3ALS - chains C and D of the 4 polymer chains in the assembly; structure by X-ray diffraction, 3.00 A resolution.

# Chain C (and D)
Molecule: Lectin CEL-IV, C-type
Source organism: Cucumaria echinata
Notes: chain D of this document is another copy of the same molecule, construct and numbering; everything in this record applies to it too
UniProtKB: Q7M4F9 (Q7M4F9_CUCEC); residue numbers follow UniProt; this construct covers 1-157
Sequence (157 residues; row label = number of the first residue in the row):
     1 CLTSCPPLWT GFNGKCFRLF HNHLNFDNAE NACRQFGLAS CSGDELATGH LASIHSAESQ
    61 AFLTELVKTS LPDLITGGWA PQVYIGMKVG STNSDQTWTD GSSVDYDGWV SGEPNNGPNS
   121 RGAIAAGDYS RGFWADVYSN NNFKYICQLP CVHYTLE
Unresolved in the structure: 1
Disulfide bonds: C5-C16, C33-C147
Bound ions: Ca2+: E113, N115, N116, D136
Reported in the primary citation:
  - mutagenesis - W79H: decreased binding to GalNAc-Cellulofine

# Chain C / chain D interface
Residue-residue contacts (35; chain C residue first):
  L2(C) - P6(D)  hydrophobic
  T3(C) - S4(D)
  T3(C) - C5(D)  hydrogen bond (backbone-backbone)
  S4(C) - T3(D)
  S4(C) - S4(D)  hydrogen bond
  C5(C) - L2(D)
  C5(C) - T3(D)  hydrogen bond (backbone-backbone)
  P6(C) - L2(D)  hydrophobic
  P7(C) - T10(D)
  P7(C) - G11(D)
  P7(C) - F12(D)  hydrophobic
  P7(C) - F62(D)  hydrophobic
  L8(C) - T10(D)  hydrogen bond (backbone-side chain)
  L8(C) - F62(D)  hydrophobic
  L8(C) - E65(D)
  L8(C) - L66(D)  hydrophobic
  W9(C) - W9(D)
  W9(C) - T10(D)  hydrogen bond (backbone-side chain)
  T10(C) - P7(D)
  T10(C) - L8(D)  hydrogen bond (side chain-backbone)
  T10(C) - W9(D)  hydrogen bond (side chain-backbone)
  G11(C) - P7(D)
  F12(C) - P7(D)  hydrophobic
  R18(C) - T69(D)
  H21(C) - T69(D)
  H21(C) - S70(D)
  H21(C) - P72(D)
  F62(C) - P7(D)  hydrophobic
  F62(C) - L8(D)  hydrophobic
  E65(C) - L8(D)
  L66(C) - L8(D)  hydrophobic
  T69(C) - R18(D)
  T69(C) - H21(D)
  S70(C) - H21(D)
  P72(C) - H21(D)

# Summary
Chain C and chain D each contribute 19 residues to their interface; the contacts include 7 hydrogen bonds.
Among the polar pairs are S4(C)-S4(D), L8(C)-T10(D) and W9(C)-T10(D). The Ca2+ site is built by E113(C),
N115(C), N116(C) and D136(C). From the paper: W79H of chain C reduces binding to GalNAc-Cellulofine.
Chain C and chain D are both Lectin CEL-IV, C-type (Cucumaria echinata); the structure, Crystal structure of
CEL-IV, was determined by X-ray diffraction (same publication as 3ALT and 3ALU).
